Entry 4B1M (X-ray diffraction, 1.10 A resolution); this record covers chain A.

# Chain A
Protein: Levanase
Source organism: Bacillus subtilis
Notes: EC 3.2.1.80; fragment: carbohydrate binding module, residues 515-677
UniProt: P05656 (SACC_BACSU); residue numbers follow UniProt; this construct covers 515-677
Sequence (185 residues; each row starts with the number of its first residue):
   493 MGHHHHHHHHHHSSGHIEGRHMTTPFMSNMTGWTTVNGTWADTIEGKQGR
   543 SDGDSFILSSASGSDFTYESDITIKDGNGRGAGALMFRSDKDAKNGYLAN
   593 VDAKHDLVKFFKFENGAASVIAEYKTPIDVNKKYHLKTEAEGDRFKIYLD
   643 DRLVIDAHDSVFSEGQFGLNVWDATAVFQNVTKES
Disordered / not traced: 493-512
Construct notes: expression tag (493-514)
Bound ions: Na+ site 1 near Ser520 (its only coordinating residue here); Na+ site 2: Ala595, Asp598, Ile620
Small-molecule neighbours: beta-D-fructofuranose (FRU): Asp546, Ala574, Asn592, Asp594, His597, Lys601, Phe603, Phe605, Ala610, Val612, Asn662, Trp664

# In short
Chain A binds beta-D-fructofuranose. Ala595, Asp598 and Ile620 form the Na+ site 2.
Chain A is Levanase (Bacillus subtilis); the structure, Carbohydrate binding module CBM66 from bacillus
subtilis, was determined by X-ray diffraction together with 4B1L and 4AZZ from the same study.
